4YBJ - chains A and B; structure by X-ray diffraction, 2.61 A resolution.

Chain A (and B):
Protein: Proto-oncogene tyrosine-protein kinase Src
From: Gallus gallus
Notes: EC 2.7.10.2; chain B of this document is another copy of the same molecule, construct and numbering; everything in this record applies to it too
UniProt: P00523 (SRC_CHICK); residues 251-533 here = UniProt positions 251-533
Sequence (286 residues; each row starts with the number of its first residue):
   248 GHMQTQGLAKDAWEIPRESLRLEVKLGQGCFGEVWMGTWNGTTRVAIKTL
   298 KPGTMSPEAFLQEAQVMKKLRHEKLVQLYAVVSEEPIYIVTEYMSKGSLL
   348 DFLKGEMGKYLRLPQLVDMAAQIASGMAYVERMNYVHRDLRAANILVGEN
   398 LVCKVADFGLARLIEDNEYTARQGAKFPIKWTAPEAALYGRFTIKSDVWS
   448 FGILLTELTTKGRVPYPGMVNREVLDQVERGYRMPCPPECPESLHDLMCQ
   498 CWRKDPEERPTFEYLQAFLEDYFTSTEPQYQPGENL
Not modelled in the structure: 248-258, 277-278, 407-424 (chain B: 248-258, 297-301, 407-423)
Differences from the reference sequence: expression tag (248-250)
Ligand contacts: 4A9 (2-({6-[4-(2-hydroxyethyl)piperazin-1-yl]-2-methylpyrimidin-4-yl}amino)-N-(3-{[3-(trifluoromethyl)benzoyl]amino}phenyl)-1,3-thiazole-5-carboxamide): V271, L273, V281, A293, K295, E310, V313, M314, L317, L322, V323, I336, T338, E339, Y340, M341, S342, K343, G344, Y382, H384, L393, V402, A403, D404, F405
Swiss-Prot annotation at these positions:
  - active site: D386 (Proton acceptor)
  - binding site (ATP): L273 to V281, K295
  - modified residue: Y416 (Phosphotyrosine), Y436 (Phosphotyrosine), C498 (S-nitrosocysteine), Y527 (Phosphotyrosine)
  - mutagenesis: C498 (C498A: Significant reduction in S-nitrosylation), Y527 (Y527F: Constitutively active)

Chain A / chain B interface:
Contacting residue pairs - 10 pairs, chain A then chain B:
  Y511(A) - K351(B)
  A514(A) - R460(B)
  E517(A) - R460(B)  salt bridge
  D518(A) - R460(B)  salt bridge
  D518(A) - V461(B)  hydrogen bond (side chain-backbone)
  T521(A) - W428(B)
  T521(A) - V461(B)
  S522(A) - L347(B)
  S522(A) - K351(B)
  S522(A) - V461(B)
Also at the interface, not in a pair above, chain A (8 interface residues in all): F515, T523
Also at the interface, not in a pair above, chain B (6 interface residues in all): G459

In short:
The interface between chain A and chain B involves 8 residues on one side and 6 on the other, with 1 hydrogen
bond and 2 salt bridges. Among the polar pairs are E517(A)-R460(B), D518(A)-R460(B) and D518(A)-V461(B).
Ligands of chain A: compound 4A9.
Chain A and chain B are both Proto-oncogene tyrosine-protein kinase Src (Gallus gallus); the structure, Type
II Dasatinib Analog Crystallized with c-Src Kinase, was determined by X-ray diffraction, deposited together
with 4YBK and 4YC8.
